Entry 5YSH (X-ray diffraction, 1.90 A resolution); this record covers chains A and D of the 6 polymer chains in the assembly.

Chain A (and D):
Name: Diol dehydrase alpha subunit
Source organism: Klebsiella oxytoca
Notes: EC 4.2.1.28; chain D of this document is another copy of the same molecule, construct and numbering; everything in this record applies to it too
UniProt: Q59470 (Q59470_KLEOX); residue numbers follow UniProt; this construct covers 1-554
Sequence (554 residues; each row starts with the number of its first residue):
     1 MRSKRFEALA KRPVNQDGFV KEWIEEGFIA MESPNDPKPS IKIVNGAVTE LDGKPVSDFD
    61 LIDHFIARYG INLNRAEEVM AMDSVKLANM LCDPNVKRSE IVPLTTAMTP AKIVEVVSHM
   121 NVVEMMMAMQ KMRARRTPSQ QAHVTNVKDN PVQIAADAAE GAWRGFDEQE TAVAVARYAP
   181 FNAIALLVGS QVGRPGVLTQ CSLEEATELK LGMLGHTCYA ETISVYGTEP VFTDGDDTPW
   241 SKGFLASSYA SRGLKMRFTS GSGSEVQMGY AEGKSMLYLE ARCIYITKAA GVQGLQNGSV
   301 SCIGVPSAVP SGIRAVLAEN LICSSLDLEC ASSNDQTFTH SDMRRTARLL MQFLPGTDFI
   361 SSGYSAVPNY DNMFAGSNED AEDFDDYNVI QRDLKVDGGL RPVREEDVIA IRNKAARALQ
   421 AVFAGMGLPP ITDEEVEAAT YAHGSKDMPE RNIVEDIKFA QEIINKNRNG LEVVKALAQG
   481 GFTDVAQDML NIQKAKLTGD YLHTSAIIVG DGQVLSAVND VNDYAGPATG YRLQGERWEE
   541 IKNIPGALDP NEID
Unresolved in the structure: 552-554 (chain D: 551-554)
Construct notes: engineered mutation Ala172 (Thr in Q59470)
Metal / ion sites: Ca2+: Gln141, Glu170, Glu221, Gln296, Ser362 (together with s-1,2-propanediol); K+ site 1: Leu203, Glu205, Glu208, Thr222; K+ site 2: Gly261, Ser264, Glu265, Glu280
Small-molecule neighbours:
  - 5'-deoxyadenosine (5AD): Thr222, Ser224, Val225, Tyr226, Thr259, Ser260, Gly261, Ser264, Ser299, Val300, Ser301, Cys302
  - cobalamin (B12): Ala172, Val173, Ala174, Ala176, Ser202, Leu203, Glu204, Glu205, Thr222, Ser224, Tyr226, Asp234, Gly235, Gln267, Met268, Ser301, Cys302, Gln336, Met373, Phe374, Ala375
  - s-1,2-propanediol (PGO): Gln141, His143, Glu170, Glu221, Thr222, Gln296, Val300, Ser301, Asp335, Gln336, Ser362, Gly363, Phe374

Chain A / chain D interface:
Contacting residue pairs (202; chain A residue first):
  Met1(A) with Tyr441(D), hydrophobic
  Arg2(A) with Glu405(D), salt bridge; Tyr441(D)
  Ser3(A) with Glu405(D), hydrogen bond (backbone-side chain); Ile409(D); Tyr441(D)
  Lys4(A) with Tyr441(D), hydrogen bond (backbone-backbone); His443(D); Asp447(D)
  Arg5(A) with Asp157(D), salt bridge; Glu160(D), salt bridge; Ala366(D), hydrogen bond (side chain-backbone); Pro368(D); Ala381(D); Ala442(D); His443(D), hydrogen bond (side chain-backbone)
  Phe6(A) with Arg164(D); Val403(D); Glu405(D); Val408(D), hydrophobic
  Ala8(A) with His443(D)
  Leu9(A) with Arg164(D); Ala381(D); Glu382(D); Asp385(D)
  Arg12(A) with Glu382(D), hydrogen bond (side chain-backbone); Asp383(D), salt bridge; Asp386(D), salt bridge
  Val14(A) with Asp386(D); Val389(D), hydrophobic
  Asn15(A) with Asp385(D)
  Phe19(A) with Val389(D), hydrophobic; Arg392(D); Ile544(D), hydrophobic; Gly546(D); Ala547(D); Leu548(D), hydrogen bond (backbone-backbone)
  Val20(A) with Arg392(D), hydrogen bond (backbone-side chain); Leu548(D)
  Lys21(A) with Ala547(D); Leu548(D), hydrogen bond (backbone-backbone); Asp549(D); Pro550(D)
  Trp23(A) with Pro550(D), hydrophobic
  Glu32(A) with Lys395(D), salt bridge
  Val85(A) with Pro527(D); Ala528(D), hydrophobic
  Ala88(A) with Pro527(D)
  Asn89(A) with Asn95(D), hydrogen bond; Ala525(D), hydrogen bond (side chain-backbone); Pro527(D)
  Cys92(A) with Met127(D), hydrophobic; Pro527(D)
  Asp93(A) with Asp93(D); Pro94(D); Asn95(D), hydrogen bond
  Pro94(A) with Pro94(D)
  Asn95(A) with Asn89(D), hydrogen bond; Asp93(D), hydrogen bond
  His119(A) with Pro527(D); Ala528(D), hydrogen bond (backbone-backbone); Arg532(D), hydrogen bond (backbone-side chain)
  Asn121(A) with Gln130(D), hydrogen bond; Arg532(D)
  Val122(A) with Leu354(D), hydrophobic; Leu394(D)
  Val123(A) with Met126(D); Met127(D); Gln130(D); Leu354(D); Pro355(D)
  Glu124(A) with Gln130(D); Tyr524(D), hydrogen bond; Gly526(D); Pro527(D); Arg532(D), salt bridge
  Met126(A) with Val123(D); Met126(D), hydrophobic; Leu354(D), hydrophobic
  Met127(A) with Cys92(D), hydrophobic; Val123(D); Met127(D), hydrophobic
  Gln130(A) with Asn121(D), hydrogen bond; Val123(D); Glu124(D)
  Asp157(A) with Arg5(D), salt bridge
  Glu160(A) with Arg5(D), salt bridge
  Arg164(A) with Phe6(D); Leu9(D)
  Ser307(A) with Asp393(D)
  Ala308(A) with Arg392(D), hydrogen bond (backbone-side chain)
  Val309(A) with Arg392(D)
  Pro310(A) with Arg392(D); Trp538(D), hydrophobic; Lys542(D)
  Ser311(A) with Arg392(D), hydrogen bond (backbone-backbone); Asp393(D); Lys395(D)
  Gly312(A) with Asp393(D)
  Ile313(A) with Asp393(D), hydrogen bond (backbone-backbone); Leu394(D), hydrophobic
  Arg314(A) with Asp393(D), hydrogen bond (backbone-backbone); Leu394(D); Lys395(D)
  Ser341(A) with Asp386(D), hydrogen bond
  Asp342(A) with Asp342(D)
  Met343(A) with Arg345(D); Thr346(D); Asp383(D); Asp386(D); Ile390(D), hydrophobic
  Arg344(A) with Val389(D); Asp393(D), salt bridge
  Arg345(A) with Met343(D)
  Thr346(A) with Met343(D)
  Ala347(A) with Leu350(D), hydrophobic
  Leu350(A) with Ala347(D), hydrophobic; Leu350(D), hydrophobic
  Met351(A) with Leu354(D), hydrophobic
  Leu354(A) with Val122(D), hydrophobic; Val123(D); Met126(D), hydrophobic; Met351(D), hydrophobic
  Pro355(A) with Val123(D)
  Ala366(A) with Arg5(D)
  Pro368(A) with Arg5(D)
  Ala381(A) with Arg5(D); Leu9(D)
  Glu382(A) with Leu9(D); Arg12(D), hydrogen bond (backbone-side chain)
  Asp383(A) with Arg12(D), salt bridge; Met343(D)
  Asp385(A) with Leu9(D); Asn15(D)
  Asp386(A) with Arg12(D), salt bridge; Val14(D); Ser341(D), hydrogen bond; Met343(D)
  Val389(A) with Phe19(D), hydrophobic; Arg344(D)
  Ile390(A) with Met343(D), hydrophobic
  Arg392(A) with Phe19(D); Val20(D), hydrogen bond (side chain-backbone); Ala308(D), hydrogen bond (side chain-backbone); Val309(D); Pro310(D); Ser311(D), hydrogen bond (backbone-backbone)
  Asp393(A) with Ser307(D); Ser311(D); Gly312(D), hydrogen bond (backbone-backbone); Ile313(D), hydrogen bond (backbone-backbone); Arg314(D), hydrogen bond (backbone-backbone); Arg344(D), salt bridge
  Leu394(A) with Val122(D); Ile313(D), hydrophobic; Arg314(D)
  Lys395(A) with Glu32(D), salt bridge; Ser311(D); Arg314(D)
  Glu405(A) with Arg2(D), salt bridge; Ser3(D); Phe6(D)
  Val408(A) with Phe6(D), hydrophobic
  Tyr441(A) with Met1(D); Arg2(D); Ser3(D); Lys4(D), hydrogen bond (backbone-backbone)
  Ala442(A) with Arg5(D)
  His443(A) with Lys4(D); Arg5(D), hydrogen bond (backbone-side chain); Ala8(D)
  Asp447(A) with Lys4(D), salt bridge
  Tyr524(A) with Glu124(D), hydrogen bond
  Ala525(A) with Asn89(D), hydrogen bond (backbone-side chain)
  Gly526(A) with Asn89(D); Glu124(D)
  Pro527(A) with Val85(D); Ala88(D); Asn89(D); Cys92(D); His119(D); Glu124(D)
  Ala528(A) with His119(D), hydrogen bond (backbone-backbone)
  Arg532(A) with His119(D), hydrogen bond (side chain-backbone); Asn121(D); Glu124(D), salt bridge
  Trp538(A) with Pro310(D), hydrophobic; Ser311(D)
  Lys542(A) with Glu22(D), salt bridge; Pro310(D)
  Asn543(A) with Lys21(D)
  Ile544(A) with Phe19(D), hydrophobic
  Gly546(A) with Phe19(D)
  Ala547(A) with Phe19(D); Lys21(D)
  Leu548(A) with Phe19(D), hydrogen bond (backbone-backbone); Val20(D); Lys21(D), hydrogen bond (backbone-backbone)
  Asp549(A) with Lys21(D)
  Pro550(A) with Lys21(D); Trp23(D), hydrophobic
  Asn551(A) with Trp23(D), hydrogen bond (backbone-side chain)
Other interface residues (no listed pair), chain A (96 interface residues in all): Met120, Val367, Phe384, Val396, Val403, Ile409, Arg412, Pro545
Other interface residues (no listed pair), chain D (97 interface residues in all): Met120, Val367, Phe384, Val396, Arg404, Arg412, Asn543, Pro545

Overview:
96 residues of chain A and 97 residues of chain D are in contact; the contacts include 40 hydrogen bonds and
18 salt bridges. Among the polar pairs are Arg2(A)-Glu405(D), Arg5(A)-Asp157(D) and Arg5(A)-Glu160(D). Bound
to chain A: s-1,2-propanediol, 5'-deoxyadenosine and cobalamin.
Chain A and chain D are both Diol dehydrase alpha subunit (Klebsiella oxytoca); the structure, Diol
dehydratase - alpha/T172A mutant complexed with AdoCbl, aerobically-prepared crystal, was determined by X-ray
diffraction, deposited together with 5YRT, 5YRV, 5YSN and 5YSR.
